Entry 4KWW (X-ray diffraction, 2.55 A resolution); this record covers chains A and B of the 6 polymer chains in the assembly.

== Chain A (and B) ==
Protein: Nicotinate-nucleotide pyrophosphorylase [carboxylating]
Source organism: Homo sapiens
Notes: EC 2.4.2.19; chain B of this document is another copy of the same molecule, construct and numbering; everything in this record applies to it too
Reference sequence: Q15274 (NADC_HUMAN); numbering as in UniProt (aligned over 1-297)
Chain sequence (301 residues; numbered -3 to 297; the number before each row is that of its first residue; numbers below 1 keep their minus sign (Gly-3 is residue -3)):
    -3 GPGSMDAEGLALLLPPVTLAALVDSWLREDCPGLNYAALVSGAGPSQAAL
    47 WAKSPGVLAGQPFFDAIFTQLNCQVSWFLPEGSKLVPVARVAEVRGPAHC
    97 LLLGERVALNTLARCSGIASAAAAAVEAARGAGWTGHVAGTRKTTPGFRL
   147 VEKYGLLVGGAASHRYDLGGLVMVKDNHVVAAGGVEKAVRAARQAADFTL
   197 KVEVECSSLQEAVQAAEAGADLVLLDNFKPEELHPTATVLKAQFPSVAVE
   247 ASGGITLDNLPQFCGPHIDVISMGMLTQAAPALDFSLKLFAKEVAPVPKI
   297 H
Disordered / not traced: -3 to 1, 287-297
Construct notes: expression tag (-3 to 0)
Swiss-Prot annotation at these positions:
  - region: Leu8 to Pro12 (Important for hexamer formation)
  - binding site (quinolinate): Arg102, Arg138, Lys139, His160, Arg161, Lys171, Glu201, Asp222, Ser248 to Gly250, Gly270
  - mutagenesis: Met1 to Pro12 (Forms dimers instead of hexamers), Met1 to Leu10 (Forms dimers instead of hexamers), Met1 to Leu9 (Forms dimers instead of hexamers), Met1 to Leu8 (Forms dimers instead of hexamers), Met1 to Glu4 (No effect on hexamer formation), Arg102 (R102A/Q: Reduced activity), Arg138 (R138Q: Loss of activity), Lys139 (K139A/S: Loss of activity), Arg161 (R161A: Reduced activity; R161Q: Loss of activity), Lys171 (K171A/S: Loss of activity)
Small-molecule neighbours: phthalic acid (PHT): Gly136, Thr137, Arg138, Lys139, His160, Arg161, Met169, Lys171, Leu220, Glu246, Ser248, Ser268

== Interface between chain A and chain B ==
Contacting residue pairs - 97 pairs, chain A then chain B:
  Trp22(A) - Pro142(B)
  Trp22(A) - Gly143(B)
  Glu25(A) - Pro142(B)
  Glu25(A) - Gly143(B)  hydrogen bond (side chain-backbone)
  Glu25(A) - Phe144(B)  hydrogen bond (side chain-backbone)
  Glu25(A) - Arg145(B)  hydrogen bond (side chain-backbone)
  Glu25(A) - Asp163(B)
  Asp26(A) - Arg138(B)  salt bridge
  Asp26(A) - Arg145(B)  salt bridge
  Asp26(A) - Asp163(B)
  Asp26(A) - Leu164(B)  hydrogen bond (backbone-backbone)
  Cys27(A) - Leu164(B)  hydrophobic
  Pro28(A) - Asp163(B)
  Tyr32(A) - Val168(B)  hydrophobic
  Tyr32(A) - Ala191(B)
  Tyr32(A) - Ala192(B)  hydrophobic
  Tyr32(A) - Asp193(B)
  Tyr32(A) - Leu196(B)  hydrophobic
  Ala33(A) - His174(B)
  Leu35(A) - Ala191(B)  hydrophobic
  Val36(A) - His174(B)
  Val36(A) - Ala178(B)
  Val36(A) - Ala184(B)
  Val36(A) - Ala188(B)  hydrophobic
  Ser37(A) - Ala177(B)
  Leu98(A) - Asn173(B)
  Leu98(A) - His174(B)
  Leu99(A) - Leu164(B)  hydrophobic
  Glu101(A) - Asn173(B)  hydrogen bond
  Arg102(A) - Arg138(B)
  Arg102(A) - Lys139(B)
  Asn106(A) - Arg138(B)  hydrogen bond (side chain-backbone)
  Asn106(A) - Lys139(B)
  Asn106(A) - Thr140(B)  hydrogen bond (side chain-backbone)
  Asn106(A) - Gln274(B)
  Thr107(A) - Pro142(B)
  Arg110(A) - Lys139(B)  hydrogen bond (side chain-backbone)
  Arg110(A) - Thr140(B)
  Arg110(A) - Thr141(B)  hydrogen bond
  Arg110(A) - Thr273(B)
  Arg110(A) - Gln274(B)
  Arg138(A) - Asp26(B)  salt bridge
  Arg138(A) - Arg102(B)
  Arg138(A) - Asn106(B)  hydrogen bond (backbone-side chain)
  Lys139(A) - Arg102(B)
  Lys139(A) - Asn106(B)
  Lys139(A) - Arg110(B)  hydrogen bond (backbone-side chain)
  Thr140(A) - Asn106(B)  hydrogen bond (backbone-side chain)
  Thr140(A) - Arg110(B)  hydrogen bond (backbone-side chain)
  Thr141(A) - Arg110(B)  hydrogen bond
  Thr141(A) - Thr141(B)
  Thr141(A) - Phe144(B)
  Pro142(A) - Trp22(B)
  Pro142(A) - Glu25(B)
  Pro142(A) - Asn106(B)
  Pro142(A) - Thr107(B)
  Pro142(A) - Phe144(B)
  Gly143(A) - Trp22(B)
  Gly143(A) - Glu25(B)  hydrogen bond (backbone-side chain)
  Phe144(A) - Glu25(B)  hydrogen bond (backbone-side chain)
  Phe144(A) - Thr141(B)
  Phe144(A) - Pro142(B)
  Arg145(A) - Glu25(B)  hydrogen bond (backbone-side chain)
  Arg145(A) - Asp26(B)  salt bridge
  Asp163(A) - Glu25(B)
  Asp163(A) - Asp26(B)
  Asp163(A) - Pro28(B)
  Leu164(A) - Asp26(B)  hydrogen bond (backbone-backbone)
  Leu164(A) - Leu99(B)  hydrophobic
  Val168(A) - Tyr32(B)  hydrophobic
  Asn173(A) - Leu98(B)
  Asn173(A) - Glu101(B)  hydrogen bond
  Asn173(A) - Leu283(B)  hydrogen bond (side chain-backbone)
  Asn173(A) - Lys284(B)
  Asn173(A) - Leu285(B)  hydrogen bond (side chain-backbone)
  His174(A) - Ala33(B)
  His174(A) - Val36(B)
  His174(A) - Leu98(B)
  Val176(A) - Leu285(B)
  Ala177(A) - Ser37(B)
  Ala178(A) - Val36(B)
  Ala184(A) - Val36(B)
  Ala188(A) - Val36(B)  hydrophobic
  Ala191(A) - Tyr32(B)
  Ala191(A) - Leu35(B)  hydrophobic
  Ala192(A) - Tyr32(B)  hydrophobic
  Asp193(A) - Tyr32(B)
  Leu196(A) - Tyr32(B)  hydrophobic
  Gln274(A) - Asn106(B)
  Gln274(A) - Arg110(B)
  Gln274(A) - Pro277(B)
  Gln274(A) - Ala278(B)  hydrogen bond (backbone-backbone)
  Pro277(A) - Gln274(B)
  Ala278(A) - Gln274(B)  hydrogen bond (backbone-backbone)
  Leu283(A) - Asn173(B)  hydrogen bond (backbone-side chain)
  Lys284(A) - Asn173(B)
  Leu285(A) - Asn173(B)  hydrogen bond (backbone-side chain)
Also at the interface, not in a pair above, chain A (56 interface residues in all): Leu30, Asn31, Ala94, Val103, Ala109, Leu146, Glu148, Gly165, Ala187, Thr273, Ala275
Also at the interface, not in a pair above, chain B (57 interface residues in all): Cys27, Leu30, Asn31, Ala94, Val103, Ala109, Leu146, Glu148, Gly165, Val176, Ala187, Ala275, Phe286

== In short ==
The interface between chain A and chain B involves 56 residues on one side and 57 on the other, with 25
hydrogen bonds and 4 salt bridges. Polar pairs include Asp26(A)-Arg138(B), Asp26(A)-Arg145(B) and
Glu25(A)-Gly143(B). Ligands of chain A: phthalic acid.
Both chains are Nicotinate-nucleotide pyrophosphorylase [carboxylating] (Homo sapiens). Entry 4KWW (The
crystal structure of human quinolinic acid phosphoribosyltransferase in complex with its inhibitor phthalic
acid) was determined by X-ray diffraction (same publication as 4KWV).
